6B7C - chains A and B; structure by X-ray diffraction, 1.56 A resolution.

[Chain A (and B)]
Protein: Phosphopantetheine adenylyltransferase
Source organism: Escherichia coli (strain K12)
Notes: EC 2.7.7.3; chain B of this document is another copy of the same molecule, construct and numbering; everything in this record applies to it too
UniProtKB: P0A6I6 (COAD_ECOLI); residue numbers follow UniProt; this construct covers 1-159
Chain sequence (167 residues; each row starts with the number of its first residue):
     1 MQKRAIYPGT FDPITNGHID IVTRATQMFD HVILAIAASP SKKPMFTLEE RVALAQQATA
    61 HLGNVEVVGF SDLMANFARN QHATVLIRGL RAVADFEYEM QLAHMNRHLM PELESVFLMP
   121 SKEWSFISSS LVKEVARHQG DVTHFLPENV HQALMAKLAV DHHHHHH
Disordered / not traced: 1, 161-167
Sequence notes: expression tag (160-167)
Curated features (UniProtKB/Swiss-Prot):
  - binding site (ATP): Tyr-7 to Phe-11, His-18, Gly-89 to Arg-91, Glu-99, Trp-124 to Ser-130
  - binding site (substrate): Thr-10, Lys-42, Met-74, Arg-88
  - site: His-18 (Transition state stabilizer)
Small-molecule neighbours:
  - CWP (N-[(1,3-dimethyl-1H-pyrazol-5-yl)methyl]-5-methyl-3H-imidazo[4,5-b]pyridin-2-amine): Pro-8, Gly-9, Thr-10, Ala-37, Ser-39, Pro-40, Ser-41, Phe-70, Asp-72, Leu-73, Met-74, Leu-102, Met-105, Asn-106, Leu-109, Leu-131, Glu-134, Val-135, His-138
  - pyrophosphate (POP): Gly-9, Thr-10, Phe-11, His-18, Ser-128, Ser-129

[Interface between chain A and chain B]
Pairs across the interface (48; chain A residue first):
  Gln-2(A) / Asp-30(B)
  Lys-3(A) / Gln-27(B)  hydrogen bond (side chain-backbone)
  Lys-3(A) / Met-28(B)
  Arg-24(A) / Arg-107(B)
  Arg-24(A) / Glu-114(B)  salt bridge
  Gln-27(A) / Lys-3(B)  hydrogen bond (backbone-side chain)
  Met-28(A) / Lys-3(B)
  Met-28(A) / Phe-29(B)  hydrophobic
  Met-28(A) / Glu-114(B)
  Met-28(A) / Val-116(B)  hydrophobic
  Leu-90(A) / Leu-90(B)  hydrophobic
  Leu-90(A) / Phe-96(B)  hydrophobic
  Arg-91(A) / Met-100(B)
  Ala-92(A) / Phe-96(B)
  Val-93(A) / Val-93(B)  hydrophobic
  Val-93(A) / Phe-96(B)
  Phe-96(A) / Leu-90(B)  hydrophobic
  Phe-96(A) / Ala-92(B)
  Phe-96(A) / Val-93(B)
  Phe-96(A) / Phe-96(B)  hydrophobic
  Phe-96(A) / Met-119(B)  hydrophobic
  Met-100(A) / Arg-91(B)
  Met-100(A) / Met-119(B)  hydrophobic
  His-104(A) / Pro-120(B)
  His-104(A) / Lys-122(B)
  His-104(A) / Ser-125(B)
  Arg-107(A) / Arg-24(B)
  Arg-107(A) / Met-119(B)  hydrogen bond (side chain-backbone)
  Arg-107(A) / Pro-120(B)  hydrogen bond (side chain-backbone)
  Arg-107(A) / Ser-121(B)
  Glu-114(A) / Arg-24(B)  salt bridge
  Ser-115(A) / Leu-118(B)
  Val-116(A) / Met-28(B)  hydrophobic
  Val-116(A) / Phe-117(B)
  Phe-117(A) / Val-116(B)
  Phe-117(A) / Phe-117(B)  hydrogen bond (backbone-backbone)
  Phe-117(A) / Met-119(B)  hydrophobic
  Leu-118(A) / Ser-115(B)
  Leu-118(A) / Val-116(B)  hydrophobic
  Met-119(A) / Met-100(B)  hydrophobic
  Met-119(A) / Ala-103(B)  hydrophobic
  Met-119(A) / His-104(B)
  Met-119(A) / Arg-107(B)  hydrogen bond (backbone-side chain)
  Met-119(A) / Phe-117(B)  hydrophobic
  Pro-120(A) / His-104(B)
  Pro-120(A) / Arg-107(B)  hydrogen bond (backbone-side chain)
  Ser-121(A) / Arg-107(B)
  Lys-122(A) / His-104(B)
Other interface residues (no listed pair), chain A (28 interface residues in all): Phe-29, Val-85, Glu-97, Glu-99, Ala-103, Ser-125
Other interface residues (no listed pair), chain B (28 interface residues in all): Val-85, Glu-97, Glu-99

[In short]
Chain A and chain B each contribute 28 residues to their interface, with 7 hydrogen bonds and 2 salt bridges.
Among the polar pairs are Arg-24(A)/Glu-114(B), Lys-3(A)/Gln-27(B) and Arg-107(A)/Met-119(B). Ligands of chain
A: compound CWP and pyrophosphate.
Both chains are Phosphopantetheine adenylyltransferase (Escherichia coli (strain K12)). Entry 6B7C (Crystal
structure of E.coli Phosphopantetheine Adenylyltransferase (PPAT/CoaD) in complex with
N-((1,3-dimethyl-1H-pyrazol-5-yl)methyl)-5-methyl-1H-imidazo[4,5-b]pyridin-2-amine) was determined by X-ray
diffraction (same publication as 6B7A, 6B7B, 6B7D, 6B7E and 6B7F).
